8SP3 - chains E and F of the 8 polymer chains in the assembly; structure by electron microscopy, 3.52 A resolution.

[Chain E]
Molecule: Tir-apaz
Source organism: Maribacter polysiphoniae
UniProtKB: A0A316E683 (A0A316E683_9FLAO); residue numbers follow UniProt; this construct covers 2-452
Chain sequence (451 residues; numbered 2 to 452; the number before each row is that of its first residue):
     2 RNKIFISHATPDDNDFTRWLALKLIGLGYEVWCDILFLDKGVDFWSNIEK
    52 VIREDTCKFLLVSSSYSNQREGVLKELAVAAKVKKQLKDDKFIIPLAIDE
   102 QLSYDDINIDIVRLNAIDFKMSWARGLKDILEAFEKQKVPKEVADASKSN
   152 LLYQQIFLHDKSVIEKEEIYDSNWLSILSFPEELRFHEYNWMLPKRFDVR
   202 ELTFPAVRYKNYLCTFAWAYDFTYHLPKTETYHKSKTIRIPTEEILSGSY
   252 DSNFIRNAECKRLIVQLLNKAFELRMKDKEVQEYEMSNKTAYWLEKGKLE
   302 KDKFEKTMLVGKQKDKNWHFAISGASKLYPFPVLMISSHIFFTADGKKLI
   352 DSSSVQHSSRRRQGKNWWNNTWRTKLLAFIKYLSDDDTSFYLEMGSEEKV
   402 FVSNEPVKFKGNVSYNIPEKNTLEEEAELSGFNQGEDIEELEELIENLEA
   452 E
Disordered / not traced: 421-452
From the paper describing this entry:
  - mutagenesis - G42R/D44R, D106R/D111R/V113R, V113R: abolished catalytic activity

[Chain F]
Molecule: short pAgo
Source organism: Maribacter polysiphoniae
UniProtKB: A0A316E3U6 (A0A316E3U6_9FLAO); residues 1-507 here = UniProt positions 1-507
Chain sequence (507 residues; each row starts with the number of its first residue):
     1 MKELIYIEEPKILFAHGQKCTDARDGLALFGPLNNLYGIKSGVIGTKQGL
    51 KIFRDYLDHIQKPIYNSNSITRPMFPGFEAVFDCKWESTGITFKEVTNED
   101 IGKFLYNSSTHKRTYDLVSLFIDKIISANKNEDENVDVWFVIVPDEIYKY
   151 CRPNSVLPKEMVQTKALMSKSKAKSFRYEPSLFPDINIELKEQEKEAETY
   201 NYDAQFHDQFKARLLKHTIPTQIFRESTLAWRDFKNAFGLPIRDFSKIEG
   251 HLAWTISTAAFYKAGGKPWKLSDVRNGVCYLGLVYKKVEKSKNPRNACCA
   301 AQMFLDNGDGTVFKGEVGPWYNPKNGQYHLEPKEAKALLSQSLQSYKEQI
   351 GEYPKEVFIHAKTRFNHQEWDAFLEVTPKETNLVGVTISKTKPLKLYKTE
   401 GDYTILRGNAYVVNERSAFLWTVGYVPKIQTALSMEVPNPLFIEINKGEA
   451 DIKQVLKDILSLTKLNYNACIFADGEPVTLRFADKIGEILTASTDIKTPP
   501 LAFKYYI
Disordered / not traced: 159-196
Bound ions: Mg2+: I507 (shared with 1 residue of chain G)

[How chain E and chain F interact]
Contacting residue pairs (83):
  D16(E) - Y65(F)
  D16(E) - S69(F)  hydrogen bond
  D16(E) - M74(F)
  W20(E) - A28(F)  hydrogen bond (side chain-backbone)
  K24(E) - L29(F)  hydrogen bond (side chain-backbone)
  E101(E) - K62(F)
  K121(E) - K62(F)
  M122(E) - Q61(F)
  M122(E) - K62(F)
  W124(E) - P63(F)  hydrophobic
  W124(E) - Y65(F)
  W124(E) - M74(F)  hydrophobic
  A125(E) - E79(F)
  A125(E) - A80(F)
  A147(E) - Q18(F)
  A147(E) - F30(F)  hydrophobic
  S148(E) - Q18(F)  hydrogen bond
  S150(E) - F30(F)
  N151(E) - Q18(F)  hydrogen bond
  N151(E) - K19(F)  hydrogen bond (side chain-backbone)
  Y154(E) - D25(F)  hydrogen bond
  Y154(E) - L29(F)  hydrophobic
  Y154(E) - K428(F)
  Q155(E) - K11(F)
  K162(E) - I70(F)
  K162(E) - P427(F)
  K162(E) - K428(F)
  K162(E) - Q430(F)
  S163(E) - P427(F)
  V164(E) - L406(F)  hydrophobic
  E169(E) - K398(F)
  E169(E) - E400(F)
  Y171(E) - Y397(F)
  Y171(E) - K398(F)
  Y171(E) - I405(F)  hydrophobic
  D172(E) - L396(F)
  D172(E) - Y397(F)  hydrogen bond (backbone-backbone)
  D172(E) - T399(F)  hydrogen bond
  S173(E) - K395(F)
  S173(E) - L396(F)
  N174(E) - L394(F)
  N174(E) - K395(F)  hydrogen bond (side chain-backbone)
  W175(E) - P393(F)
  W175(E) - L394(F)
  Y330(E) - S417(F)
  Y330(E) - F442(F)  hydrophobic
  P331(E) - V413(F)  hydrophobic
  F332(E) - K2(F)
  M336(E) - P393(F)
  S338(E) - P393(F)
  R361(E) - E436(F)  salt bridge
  R362(E) - E436(F)  salt bridge
  K366(E) - M435(F)
  W369(E) - M435(F)
  N370(E) - Y397(F)
  N370(E) - K398(F)  hydrogen bond (side chain-backbone)
  N370(E) - G401(F)
  N370(E) - Y403(F)
  N371(E) - T399(F)
  W373(E) - Y397(F)  hydrophobic
  R374(E) - Y397(F)
  R374(E) - T399(F)
  V408(E) - K2(F)
  K409(E) - M1(F)  hydrogen bond (backbone-backbone)
  K409(E) - K2(F)  hydrogen bond (backbone-backbone)
  F410(E) - K2(F)
  F410(E) - L396(F)  hydrophobic
  F410(E) - Y411(F)  hydrophobic
  K411(E) - M1(F)
  K411(E) - K2(F)  hydrogen bond (backbone-backbone)
  K411(E) - E3(F)
  K411(E) - L4(F)  hydrogen bond (backbone-backbone)
  V414(E) - Y6(F)  hydrophobic
  V414(E) - L406(F)  hydrophobic
  Y416(E) - K398(F)  hydrogen bond
  Y416(E) - Y403(F)  hydrogen bond (side chain-backbone)
  Y416(E) - T404(F)  hydrogen bond (side chain-backbone)
  Y416(E) - L406(F)  hydrophobic
  Y416(E) - Y425(F)  hydrophobic
  I418(E) - Y403(F)  hydrophobic
  P419(E) - Y425(F)
  P419(E) - Q430(F)
  E420(E) - Y403(F)  hydrogen bond (backbone-side chain)
Other interface residues (no listed pair), chain E (56 interface residues in all): L23, S123, K129, L159, D161, I170, G365, L377, G412, N413, S415
Other interface residues (no listed pair), chain F (50 interface residues in all): C20, P76, D402, N409, F419, V437

[Overview]
The interface between chain E and chain F involves 56 residues on one side and 50 on the other, with 19
hydrogen bonds and 2 salt bridges. Among the polar pairs are R361(E)-E436(F), R362(E)-E436(F) and
D16(E)-S69(F). The paper reports that G42R/D44R, D106R/D111R/V113R and V113R of chain E abolish catalytic
activity.
Chain E is Tir-apaz and chain F is short pAgo, both from Maribacter polysiphoniae; the structure, Asymmetric
dimer of MapSPARTA bound with gRNA/tDNA hybrid, was determined by electron microscopy together with 8FEX,
8FFI, 8SP0, 8SPO and 8SQU from the same study.
